Entry 2OM1 (X-ray diffraction, 1.97 A resolution); this record covers chains F and H of the 12 polymer chains in the assembly.

[Chain F (and H)]
Molecule: Insulin B chain
Source organism: Homo sapiens
Notes: chain H of this document is another copy of the same molecule, construct and numbering; everything in this record applies to it too
Reference sequence: P01308 (INS_HUMAN); residues 1-30 here correspond to UniProt positions 25-54 (UniProt number = residue number + 24)
Sequence (30 residues; each row starts with the number of its first residue):
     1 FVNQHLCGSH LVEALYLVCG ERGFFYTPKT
Not modelled in the structure: 30
Metal / ion sites: Zn2+: His-10 (together with thiocyanate ion) (shared with 1 residue of chain B; 1 residue of chain J)
Residues lining bound ligands: resorcinol (RCO): Cys-7, His-10, Leu-11, Ala-14

[Interface between chain F and chain H]
Residue-residue contacts (33):
  Gln-4(F) / Tyr-16(H)
  His-5(F) / Tyr-16(H)  hydrogen bond (backbone-side chain)
  His-5(F) / Leu-17(H)
  Gly-8(F) / Tyr-16(H)
  Ser-9(F) / Glu-13(H)  hydrogen bond
  Ser-9(F) / Tyr-16(H)
  Val-12(F) / Val-12(H)
  Val-12(F) / Glu-13(H)
  Val-12(F) / Tyr-16(H)  hydrophobic
  Glu-13(F) / Ser-9(H)  hydrogen bond
  Glu-13(F) / Val-12(H)
  Tyr-16(F) / Gln-4(H)
  Tyr-16(F) / His-5(H)  hydrogen bond (side chain-backbone)
  Tyr-16(F) / Gly-8(H)
  Tyr-16(F) / Ser-9(H)  hydrogen bond (side chain-backbone)
  Tyr-16(F) / Val-12(H)  hydrophobic
  Tyr-16(F) / Tyr-26(H)  hydrophobic
  Leu-17(F) / His-5(H)
  Glu-21(F) / Pro-28(H)
  Gly-23(F) / Tyr-26(H)
  Gly-23(F) / Pro-28(H)
  Phe-24(F) / Val-12(H)  hydrophobic
  Phe-24(F) / Phe-24(H)  hydrophobic
  Phe-24(F) / Phe-25(H)
  Phe-24(F) / Tyr-26(H)  hydrogen bond (backbone-backbone)
  Phe-25(F) / Phe-24(H)
  Phe-25(F) / Phe-25(H)  hydrophobic
  Tyr-26(F) / Tyr-16(H)
  Tyr-26(F) / Gly-23(H)
  Tyr-26(F) / Phe-24(H)  hydrogen bond (backbone-backbone)
  Pro-28(F) / Gly-20(H)
  Pro-28(F) / Glu-21(H)
  Pro-28(F) / Gly-23(H)
Interface residues without a listed pair, chain F (16 interface residues in all): Gly-20, Arg-22

[Summary]
16 residues of chain F face 15 of chain H across their interface; the contacts include 7 hydrogen bonds. Polar
contacts include His-5(F)/Tyr-16(H), Ser-9(F)/Glu-13(H) and Tyr-16(F)/Ser-9(H). Bound to chain F: resorcinol.
Chain F and chain H are both Insulin B chain (Homo sapiens); the structure, Structure of human insulin in
presence of thiocyanate at pH 6.5, was determined by X-ray diffraction, deposited together with 2OLY, 2OLZ and
2OM0.
